Entry 9OT2 (electron microscopy, 5.80 A resolution (low resolution: residue-level contacts below are approximate; hydrogen-bond / salt-bridge calls are withheld)); this record covers chains A and B.

Chain A:
Protein: Tubulin alpha-1B chain
Organism: Bos taurus
UniProt: P81947 (TBA1B_BOVIN); residue numbers follow UniProt; this construct covers 1-451
Sequence (451 residues; each row starts with the number of its first residue):
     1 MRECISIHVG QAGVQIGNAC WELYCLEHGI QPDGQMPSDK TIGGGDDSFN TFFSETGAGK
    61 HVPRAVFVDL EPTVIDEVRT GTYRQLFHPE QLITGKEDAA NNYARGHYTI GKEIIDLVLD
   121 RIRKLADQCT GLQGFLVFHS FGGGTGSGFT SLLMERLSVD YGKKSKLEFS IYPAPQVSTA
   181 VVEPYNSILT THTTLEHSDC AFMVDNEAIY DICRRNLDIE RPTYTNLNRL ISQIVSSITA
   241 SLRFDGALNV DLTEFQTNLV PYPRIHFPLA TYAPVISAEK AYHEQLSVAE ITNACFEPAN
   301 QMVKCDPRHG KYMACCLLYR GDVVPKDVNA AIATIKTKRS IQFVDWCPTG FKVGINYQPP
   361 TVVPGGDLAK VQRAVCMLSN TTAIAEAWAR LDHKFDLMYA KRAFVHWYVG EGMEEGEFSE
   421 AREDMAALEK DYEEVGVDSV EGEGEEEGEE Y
Not modelled in the structure: 39-45, 438-451
Residues lining bound ligands: GTP (guanosine-5'-triphosphate): Gly-10, Gln-11, Ala-12, Gln-15, Asp-98, Ala-99, Ala-100, Asn-101, Ser-140, Gly-142, Gly-143, Gly-144, Thr-145, Gly-146, Ile-171, Thr-179, Glu-183, Asn-206, Tyr-224, Leu-227, Asn-228, Ile-231

Chain B:
Protein: Tubulin beta chain
Organism: Bos taurus
UniProt: E1BJB1 (E1BJB1_BOVIN); the author numbering skips numbers that UniProt does not, so the offset changes along the chain: 1-44 = UniProt 1-44; 47-360 = UniProt 45-358; 369-455 = UniProt 359-445
Sequence (445 residues; each row starts with the number of its first residue; note: 10 numbers in that range are skipped by the numbering (no residue carries them; nothing is unmodelled there)):
     1 MREIVHIQAG QCGNQIGAKF WEVISDEHGI DPTGSYHGDS DLQL
    47 ERINVYYNEA AGNKYVPRAI LVDLEPGTMD SVRSGPFGQI FRPDNFVFGQ SGAGNNWAKG
   107 HYTEGAELVD SVLDVVRKES ESCDCLQGFQ LTHSLGGGTG SGMGTLLISK IREEYPDRIM
   167 NTFSVMPSPK VSDTVVEPYN ATLSVHQLVE NTDETYSIDN EALYDICFRT LKLTTPTYGD
   227 LNHLVSATMS GVTTCLRFPG QLNADLRKLA VNMVPFPRLH FFMPGFAPLT SRGSQQYRAL
   287 TVPELTQQMF DSKNMMAACD PRHGRYLTVA AIFRGRMSMK EVDEQMLNVQ NKNSSYFVEW
   347 IPNNVKTAVC DIPP
   369 RGLKMSATFI GNSTAIQELF KRISEQFTAM FRRKAFLHWY TGEGMDEMEF TEAESNMNDL
   429 VSEYQQYQDA TADEQGEFEE EEGEDEA
Not modelled in the structure: 437-455
Residues lining bound ligands:
  - GDP (guanosine-5'-diphosphate): Gly-10, Gln-11, Cys-12, Gln-15, Ile-16, Ala-99, Asn-101, Ser-140, Gly-142, Gly-143, Gly-144, Thr-145, Gly-146, Asp-179, Glu-183, Asn-206, Tyr-224, Leu-227, Asn-228
  - GTP (guanosine-5'-triphosphate): Gln-247, Leu-248, Lys-254
  - taxol (TA1): Glu-22, Val-23, Asp-26, Glu-27, Leu-217, Leu-219, Asp-226, His-229, Leu-230, Ala-233, Ser-236, Phe-272, Pro-274, Leu-275, Thr-276, Ser-277, Arg-278, Gln-281, Arg-320, Pro-360, Arg-369, Gly-370, Leu-371

Interface between chain A and chain B:
Contacting residue pairs (77):
  Gln-11(A) with Gly-246(B); Gln-247(B); Leu-248(B); Asn-249(B)
  Gln-15(A) with Gly-246(B); Gln-247(B)
  Glu-71(A) with Arg-2(B); Asn-249(B)
  Pro-72(A) with Arg-2(B); Arg-48(B)
  Thr-73(A) with Arg-2(B); Arg-48(B); Pro-245(B); Asn-249(B)
  Val-74(A) with Asn-249(B)
  Asp-76(A) with Glu-47(B); Arg-48(B)
  Lys-96(A) with Met-1(B); Arg-2(B); Asp-130(B); Cys-131(B)
  Glu-97(A) with Cys-131(B); Arg-164(B)
  Asp-98(A) with Asp-251(B); Lys-254(B)
  Ala-100(A) with Arg-253(B); Lys-254(B); Val-257(B)
  Asn-101(A) with Lys-254(B); Asn-258(B)
  Arg-105(A) with Arg-253(B)
  Gln-176(A) with Leu-333(B)
  Val-177(A) with Asp-329(B)
  Ser-178(A) with Asn-349(B)
  Thr-179(A) with Leu-248(B); Lys-352(B); Thr-353(B)
  Ala-180(A) with Asn-258(B); Asn-349(B)
  Val-181(A) with Asn-258(B); Thr-314(B); Ile-347(B); Asn-349(B)
  Val-182(A) with Val-257(B); Asn-258(B)
  Tyr-210(A) with Met-325(B); Lys-326(B); Asp-329(B)
  Glu-220(A) with Lys-326(B)
  Arg-221(A) with Ser-324(B); Glu-327(B)
  Pro-222(A) with Ser-324(B); Met-325(B); Lys-326(B)
  Thr-223(A) with Gln-247(B)
  Tyr-224(A) with Gln-247(B); Leu-248(B); Met-325(B)
  Lys-394(A) with Pro-348(B)
  Leu-397(A) with Trp-346(B)
  Met-398(A) with Trp-346(B); Pro-348(B)
  Lys-401(A) with Phe-262(B)
  Ala-403(A) with Pro-261(B); Trp-346(B)
  Phe-404(A) with Val-257(B); Asn-258(B); Val-260(B); Pro-261(B); Thr-314(B); Ile-347(B)
  His-406(A) with Val-260(B); Pro-261(B); Pro-263(B)
  Trp-407(A) with Ala-256(B); Val-257(B); Val-260(B)
Also at the interface, not in a pair above, chain A (39 interface residues in all): Glu-77, Gly-95, Asn-102, Arg-214, Arg-402
Also at the interface, not in a pair above, chain B (45 interface residues in all): Leu-42, Gln-133, Cys-241, Phe-244, Met-259, Met-323, Asn-337, Glu-345, Asn-350, Val-351

Summary:
39 residues of chain A and 45 residues of chain B are in contact. GTP is bound between chain A and chain B.
Ligands of chain B: GDP and taxol.
Here chain A is Tubulin alpha-1B chain and chain B is Tubulin beta chain, both from Bos taurus. Entry 9OT2
(13PF microtubule symmetry expansion) was determined by electron microscopy (same publication as 9NW3 and
9NTM).
